Entry 6LS9 (X-ray diffraction, 2.50 A resolution); this record covers chain A.

Chain A:
Molecule: Envelope glycoprotein D
From: Bovine alphaherpesvirus 1
Reference sequence: Q76PF1 (Q76PF1_9ALPH); residues 1-301 here correspond to UniProt positions 19-319 (UniProt number = residue number + 18)
Amino-acid sequence (311 residues; numbered -3 to 307; the number before each row is that of its first residue; numbers below 1 keep their minus sign (Ala-3 is residue -3)):
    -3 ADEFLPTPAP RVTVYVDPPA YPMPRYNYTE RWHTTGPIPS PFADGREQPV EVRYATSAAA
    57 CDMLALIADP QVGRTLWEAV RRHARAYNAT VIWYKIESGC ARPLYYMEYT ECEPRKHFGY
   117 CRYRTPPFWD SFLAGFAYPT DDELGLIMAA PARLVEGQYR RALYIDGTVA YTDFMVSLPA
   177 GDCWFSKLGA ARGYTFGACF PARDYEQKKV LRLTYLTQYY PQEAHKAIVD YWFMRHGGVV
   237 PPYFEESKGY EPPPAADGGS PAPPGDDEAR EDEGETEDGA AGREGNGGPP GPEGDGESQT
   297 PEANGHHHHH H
Unresolved in the structure: -3 to 3, 40-43, 249-307
Sequence notes: expression tag (-3 to 0, 302-307)
Cystine bridges: Cys57-Cys179, Cys96-Cys195, Cys108-Cys117
Covalent attachments: N-acetylglucosamine (NAG) linked to Asn23, Asn84
From the paper describing this entry:
  - interface residues: Arg188, Tyr190

Overview:
N-acetylglucosamine is covalently linked to Asn23 and Asn84. The paper reports interface residues Arg188 and
Tyr190.
Chain A is Envelope glycoprotein D (Bovine alphaherpesvirus 1); the structure, Crystal structure of bovine
herpesvirus 1 glycoprotein D, was determined by X-ray diffraction.
